4FF6 - chain A; structure by X-ray diffraction, 2.60 A resolution.

Chain A:
Name: Probable decaprenylphosphoryl-beta-D-ribose oxidase
From: Mycobacterium tuberculosis
Notes: EC 1.-.-.-
Reference sequence: P72056 (DPRE1_MYCTU); residue numbers follow UniProt; this construct covers 1-461
Chain sequence (481 residues; numbered -19 to 461; the number before each row is that of its first residue; numbers below 1 keep their minus sign (Met-19 is residue -19)):
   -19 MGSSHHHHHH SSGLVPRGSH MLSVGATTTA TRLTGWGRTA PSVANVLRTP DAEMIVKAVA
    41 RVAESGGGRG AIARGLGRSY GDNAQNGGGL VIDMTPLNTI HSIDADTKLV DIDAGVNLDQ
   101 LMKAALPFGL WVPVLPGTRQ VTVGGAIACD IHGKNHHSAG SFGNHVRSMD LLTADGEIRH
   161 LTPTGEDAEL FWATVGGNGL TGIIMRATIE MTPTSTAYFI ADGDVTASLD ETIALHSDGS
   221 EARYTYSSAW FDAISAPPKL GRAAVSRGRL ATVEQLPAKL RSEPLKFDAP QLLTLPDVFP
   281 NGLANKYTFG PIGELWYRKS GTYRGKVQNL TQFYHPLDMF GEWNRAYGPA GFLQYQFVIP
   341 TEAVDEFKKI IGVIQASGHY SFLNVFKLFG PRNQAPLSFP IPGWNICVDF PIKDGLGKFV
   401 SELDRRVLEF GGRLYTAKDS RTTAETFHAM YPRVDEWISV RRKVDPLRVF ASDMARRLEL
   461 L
Unresolved in the structure: -19 to 6, 46-47, 269-283, 316-330
Differences from the reference sequence: expression tag (-19 to 0)
Covalently attached groups: compound 0T4 linked to Cys387
Ligand contacts:
  - 0T4 (3-(hydroxyamino)-N-[(1R)-1-phenylethyl]-5-(trifluoromethyl)benzamide): Tyr60, Gly117, His132, Gly133, Lys134, Ser228, Trp230, Gln336, Leu363, Val365, Lys367, Asn385, Ile386, Lys418
  - FAD (flavin-adenine dinucleotide): Trp16, Ile52, Ala53, Arg54, Gly55, Leu56, Gly57, Arg58, Ser59, Tyr60, Asn63, Ala64, Met74, Ala94, Pro116, Gly117, Thr118, Gln120, Val121, Thr122, Gly124, Gly125, Ala126, Ala128, Cys129, Ile131, His132, Asn178, Gly179, Gly182, Ile183, Ile184, Tyr415, Ala417
From the paper describing this entry:
  - binding site for 0T4: Cys387

Summary:
Chain A binds flavin-adenine dinucleotide. Covalently linked compound 0T4: at Cys387. The paper reports a
binding site for 0T4 at Cys387.
Chain A is Probable decaprenylphosphoryl-beta-D-ribose oxidase (Mycobacterium tuberculosis); the structure,
Mycobacterium tuberculosis DprE1 in complex with CT325 - monoclinic crystal form, was determined by X-ray
diffraction (same publication as 4FDN, 4FDO, 4FDP and 4FEH).
